2CZV - chains B and D of the 4 polymer chains in the assembly; structure by X-ray diffraction, 2.00 A resolution.

Chain B:
Name: Ribonuclease P protein component 3
From: Pyrococcus horikoshii
Notes: EC 3.1.26.5
UniProtKB: O59543 (RNP3_PYRHO); numbering as in UniProt (aligned over 1-212)
Amino-acid sequence (212 residues; numbered 1 to 212; the number before each row is that of its first residue):
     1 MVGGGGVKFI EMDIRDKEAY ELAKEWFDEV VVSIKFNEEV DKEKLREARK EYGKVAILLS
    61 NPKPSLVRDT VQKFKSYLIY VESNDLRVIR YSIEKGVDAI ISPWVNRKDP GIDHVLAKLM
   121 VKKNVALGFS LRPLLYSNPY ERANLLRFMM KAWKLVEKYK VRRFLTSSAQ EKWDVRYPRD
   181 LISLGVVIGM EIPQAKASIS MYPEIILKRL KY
Disordered / not traced: 1-5, 212
Curated features (UniProtKB/Swiss-Prot):
  - mutagenesis: Lys42 (K42A: Fully reconstitutes RNase P activity), Arg68 (R68A: 75% reconstituted RNase P activity), Arg87 (R87A: Fully reconstitutes RNase P activity), Arg90 (R90A: 45% reconstituted RNase P activity), Asp98 (D98A: 80% reconstituted RNase P activity), Arg107 (R107A: 45% reconstituted RNase P activity), His114 (H114A: 75% reconstituted RNase P activity), Lys123 (K123A: 45% reconstituted RNase P activity), Lys158 (K158A: 75% reconstituted RNase P activity), Arg176 (R176A: 45% reconstituted RNase P activity), Asp180 (D180A: 50% reconstituted RNase P activity), Lys196 (K196A: 45% reconstituted RNase P activity)

Chain D:
Name: Ribonuclease P protein component 2
From: Pyrococcus horikoshii
Notes: EC 3.1.26.5
UniProtKB: O59150 (RNP2_PYRHO); numbering as in UniProt (aligned over 1-120)
Amino-acid sequence (120 residues; each row starts with the number of its first residue):
     1 MMRKLKTLPP TLRDKNRYIA FEIISDGDFT KDEVKELIWK SSLEVLGETG TAIVKPWLIK
    61 FDPNTKTGIV RSDREYVEYL RFALMLVSEF NGKRLIIRTL GVSGTIKRLK RKFLAKYGWK
Disordered / not traced: 1
Differences from the reference sequence: engineered mutation Ser72 (Cys in O59150)
Curated features (UniProtKB/Swiss-Prot):
  - mutagenesis: Leu43 to Glu48 (Forms heterodimer with Rnp3, but not heterotetramer. Does not reconstitute RNase P activity)

How chain B and chain D interact:
Residue-residue contacts - 40 pairs, chain B then chain D:
  Leu22(B) - Ile96(D)  hydrophobic
  Trp26(B) - Ile24(D)  hydrophobic
  Trp26(B) - Arg98(D)
  Leu131(B) - Leu86(D)  hydrophobic
  Leu135(B) - Met85(D)
  Leu135(B) - Leu86(D)  hydrophobic
  Tyr136(B) - Ser88(D)
  Tyr136(B) - Arg94(D)  hydrogen bond
  Arg142(B) - Glu44(D)  salt bridge
  Arg142(B) - Val45(D)
  Arg142(B) - Leu86(D)  hydrogen bond (side chain-backbone)
  Leu146(B) - Phe82(D)  hydrophobic
  Glu171(B) - Arg94(D)  salt bridge
  Lys172(B) - Ile96(D)
  Trp173(B) - Ile24(D)
  Trp173(B) - Asp26(D)
  Trp173(B) - Arg94(D)
  Trp173(B) - Leu95(D)  hydrophobic
  Trp173(B) - Ile96(D)
  Val175(B) - Ile96(D)
  Arg176(B) - Met85(D)  hydrogen bond (side chain-backbone)
  Arg176(B) - Val87(D)  hydrogen bond (side chain-backbone)
  Arg176(B) - Ile96(D)
  Tyr177(B) - Arg98(D)
  Tyr177(B) - Thr99(D)
  Arg179(B) - Glu78(D)  salt bridge
  Arg179(B) - Arg81(D)
  Asp180(B) - Arg81(D)  salt bridge
  Asp180(B) - Met85(D)
  Asp180(B) - Arg98(D)
  Asp180(B) - Thr99(D)  hydrogen bond (side chain-backbone)
  Leu181(B) - Met85(D)
  Ser183(B) - Glu78(D)
  Ser183(B) - Arg81(D)
  Ser183(B) - Phe82(D)
  Ser183(B) - Met85(D)
  Leu184(B) - Phe82(D)  hydrophobic
  Leu184(B) - Met85(D)
  Val186(B) - Glu78(D)
  Val187(B) - Phe82(D)  hydrophobic
Interface residues without a listed pair, chain B (24 interface residues in all): Leu134, Pro139, Asp174, Ile192
Interface residues without a listed pair, chain D (19 interface residues in all): Ser25, Tyr79, Ile97

Summary:
Chain B and chain D form an interface of 24 and 19 residues respectively; the contacts include 5 hydrogen
bonds and 4 salt bridges. Among the polar pairs are Arg142(B)-Glu44(D), Glu171(B)-Arg94(D) and
Arg179(B)-Glu78(D).
Here chain B is Ribonuclease P protein component 3 and chain D is Ribonuclease P protein component 2, both
from Pyrococcus horikoshii. Entry 2CZV (Crystal structure of archeal RNase P protein ph1481p in complex with
ph1877p) was determined by X-ray diffraction.
